2BXU - chains H and L of the 3 polymer chains in the assembly; structure by X-ray diffraction, 2.80 A resolution.

== Chain H ==
Molecule: Alpha thrombin
Source organism: Homo sapiens
Notes: EC 3.4.21.5; fragment: large subunit, residues 364-622
UniProtKB: P00734 (THRB_HUMAN); the construct lacks a stretch of the UniProt sequence and is renumbered around it, so the offset changes along the chain: 16-37 = UniProt 364-385; 38-60 = UniProt 387-409; 61-77 = UniProt 419-435; 78-97 = UniProt 437-456; 8 more segments
Sequence (259 residues; row label = number of the first residue in the row; note: 1 number in that range is skipped by the numbering (no residue carries it; nothing is unmodelled there); a row labelled like 60A-60I holds insertion residues (60A, then the next letters in order)):
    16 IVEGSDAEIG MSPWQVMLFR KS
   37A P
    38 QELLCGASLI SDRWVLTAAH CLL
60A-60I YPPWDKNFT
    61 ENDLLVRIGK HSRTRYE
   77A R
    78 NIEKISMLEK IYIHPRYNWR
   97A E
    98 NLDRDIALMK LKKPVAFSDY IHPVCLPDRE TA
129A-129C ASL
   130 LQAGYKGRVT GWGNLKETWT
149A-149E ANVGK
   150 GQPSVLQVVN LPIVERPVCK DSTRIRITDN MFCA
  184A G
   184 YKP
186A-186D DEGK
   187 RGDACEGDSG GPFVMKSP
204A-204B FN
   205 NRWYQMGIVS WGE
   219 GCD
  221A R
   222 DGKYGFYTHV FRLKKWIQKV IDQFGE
Not modelled in the structure: 149, 149A-149D, 247
Disulfides: Cys42-Cys58, Cys168-Cys182, Cys191-Cys220
Residues lining bound ligands: C1D (1-(2-{[(6-amino-2-methylpyridin-3-yl)methyl]amino}ethyl)-6-chloro-3-[(2,2-difluoro-2-pyridin-2-ylethyl)amino]-1,4-dihydropyrazin-2-ol): His57, Tyr60A, Trp60D, Glu97A, Asn98, Leu99, Ile174, Asp189, Ala190, Cys191, Glu192, Ser195, Val213, Ser214, Trp215, Gly216, Glu217, Gly219, Cys220, Tyr225, Gly226
Curated features (UniProtKB/Swiss-Prot):
  - region: Ala183 to Val200 (High affinity receptor-binding region which is also known as the TP508 peptide)
  - active site (Charge relay system): His57, Asp102, Ser195
  - glycosylation: Asn60G (N-linked (GlcNAc...) (complex) asparagine)

== Chain L ==
Molecule: Alpha thrombin
Source organism: Homo sapiens
Notes: EC 3.4.21.5; fragment: small subunit, residues 328-363
UniProtKB: P00734 (THRB_HUMAN); the construct lacks a stretch of the UniProt sequence and is renumbered around it, so the offset changes along the chain: -5 to -1 = UniProt 328-332; 1-14 = UniProt 336-349; 15-17 = UniProt 361-363
Sequence (36 residues; row label = number of the first residue in the row; note: 1 number in that range is skipped by the numbering (no residue carries it; nothing is unmodelled there); a row labelled like 0A-0B holds insertion residues (0A, then the next letters in order); numbers below 1 keep their minus sign (Thr-5 is residue -5)):
    -5 TFGSG
 0A-0B EA
    1A D
     1 CGLRPLFEKK SLED
14A-14K KTERELLESYI
    15 DGR
Not modelled in the structure: -5 to -1, 0A, 16-17
Curated features (UniProtKB/Swiss-Prot):
  - site: Arg17 (Cleavage)

== Interface between chain H and chain L ==
Disulfides between the chains: Cys122(H)-Cys1(L)
Residue-residue contacts (62; chain H residue first):
  Glu23(H) - Phe7(L)
  Glu23(H) - Asp14(L)
  Glu23(H) - Lys14A(L)  hydrogen bond (side chain-backbone)
  Ile24(H) - Phe7(L)
  Gly25(H) - Arg4(L)
  Gly25(H) - Phe7(L)
  Met26(H) - Arg4(L)  hydrogen bond (backbone-side chain)
  Met26(H) - Phe7(L)  hydrophobic
  Met26(H) - Asp14(L)
  Pro28(H) - Arg4(L)
  Trp29(H) - Gly2(L)
  Trp29(H) - Arg4(L)
  Ser115(H) - Pro5(L)
  Asp116(H) - Pro5(L)
  Asp116(H) - Leu6(L)
  Tyr117(H) - Leu6(L)  hydrophobic
  His119(H) - Asp1A(L)  salt bridge
  His119(H) - Leu3(L)  hydrogen bond (side chain-backbone)
  His119(H) - Pro5(L)
  Pro120(H) - Cys1(L)
  Pro120(H) - Gly2(L)  hydrogen bond (backbone-backbone)
  Val121(H) - Cys1(L)
  Val121(H) - Gly2(L)
  Cys122(H) - Cys1(L)  disulfide
  Cys122(H) - Gly2(L)
  Leu129C(H) - Tyr14J(L)  hydrophobic
  Gly133(H) - Ser14I(L)
  Tyr134(H) - Ser14I(L)
  Tyr134(H) - Tyr14J(L)  hydrophobic
  Tyr134(H) - Ile14K(L)
  Tyr134(H) - Asp15(L)  hydrogen bond (side chain-backbone)
  Lys135(H) - Glu14E(L)  salt bridge
  Lys135(H) - Leu14F(L)
  Lys135(H) - Ser14I(L)  hydrogen bond (backbone-side chain)
  Lys135(H) - Tyr14J(L)  hydrogen bond (backbone-side chain)
  Gly136(H) - Leu14F(L)
  Arg137(H) - Arg4(L)
  Arg137(H) - Asp14(L)  salt bridge
  Arg137(H) - Thr14B(L)  hydrogen bond
  Arg137(H) - Glu14C(L)
  Asn159(H) - Thr14B(L)  hydrogen bond
  Asn159(H) - Glu14E(L)
  Tyr184(H) - Glu14E(L)  hydrogen bond
  Lys186D(H) - Glu14E(L)  salt bridge
  Met201(H) - Tyr14J(L)
  Lys202(H) - Glu8(L)  salt bridge
  Lys202(H) - Glu14C(L)  salt bridge
  Lys202(H) - Tyr14J(L)  hydrogen bond (backbone-side chain)
  Pro204(H) - Leu14G(L)  hydrophobic
  Pro204(H) - Tyr14J(L)
  Asn205(H) - Gly2(L)
  Asn205(H) - Leu3(L)
  Asn205(H) - Glu8(L)
  Arg206(H) - Ala0B(L)  hydrogen bond (side chain-backbone)
  Arg206(H) - Cys1(L)  hydrogen bond (side chain-backbone)
  Arg206(H) - Asp1A(L)
  Arg206(H) - Gly2(L)
  Arg206(H) - Leu3(L)
  Trp207(H) - Gly2(L)  hydrogen bond (backbone-backbone)
  Trp207(H) - Arg4(L)
  Trp207(H) - Glu8(L)  hydrogen bond
  Trp207(H) - Leu14F(L)  hydrophobic
Other interface residues (no listed pair), chain L (22 interface residues in all): Lys9

== In short ==
28 residues of chain H and 22 residues of chain L are in contact; the contacts include 1 disulfide bond, 15
hydrogen bonds and 6 salt bridges. Polar pairs include His119(H)-Asp1A(L), Lys135(H)-Glu14E(L) and
Arg137(H)-Asp14(L). Chain H binds compound C1D.
Chain H is Alpha thrombin and chain L is Alpha thrombin, both from Homo sapiens; the structure, Design and
Discovery of Novel, Potent Thrombin Inhibitors with a Solubilizing Cationic P1-P2-Linker, was determined by
X-ray diffraction, deposited together with 2BXT and 2BVX.
